PDB entry 3T7I | X-ray diffraction, 2.30 A resolution | chains A and B

[Chain A (and B)]
Protein: Regulator of Ty1 transposition protein 107
Source organism: Saccharomyces cerevisiae
Notes: fragment: C-terminal domain; chain B of this document is another copy of the same molecule, construct and numbering; everything in this record applies to it too
UniProt: P38850 (RT107_YEAST); residue numbers follow UniProt; this construct covers 820-1070
Sequence (256 residues; row label = number of the first residue in the row):
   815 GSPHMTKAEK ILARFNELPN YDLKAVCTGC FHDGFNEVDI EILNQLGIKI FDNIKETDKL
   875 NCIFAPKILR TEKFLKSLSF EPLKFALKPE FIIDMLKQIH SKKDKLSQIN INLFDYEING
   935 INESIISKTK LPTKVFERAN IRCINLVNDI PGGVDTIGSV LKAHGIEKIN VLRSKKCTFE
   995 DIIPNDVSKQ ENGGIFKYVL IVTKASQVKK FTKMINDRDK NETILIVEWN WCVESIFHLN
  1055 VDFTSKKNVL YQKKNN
Not modelled in the structure: 815-819, 916-920, 1001-1008, 1069-1070
Differences from the reference sequence: expression tag (815-819); conflict Mse909 (Leu in P38850), Mse1028 (Leu in P38850)
Modified residues: Mse819 (selenomethionine); Mse909 (selenomethionine; parent Met); Mse1028 (selenomethionine; parent Met)

[Chain A / chain B interface]
Residue-residue contacts - 18 pairs, chain A then chain B:
  Asn834(A) - Pro946(B)
  Tyr835(A) - Pro946(B)  hydrophobic
  Lys898(A) - Lys944(B)  hydrogen bond (backbone-side chain)
  Phe899(A) - Lys944(B)
  Phe928(A) - Ser941(B)
  Phe928(A) - Lys942(B)
  Phe928(A) - Leu945(B)  hydrophobic
  Glu937(A) - Glu937(B)
  Glu937(A) - Ser938(B)
  Glu937(A) - Ser941(B)  hydrogen bond
  Ser941(A) - Phe928(B)
  Lys944(A) - Lys898(B)  hydrogen bond (side chain-backbone)
  Lys944(A) - Phe899(B)
  Lys944(A) - Ile940(B)
  Leu945(A) - Phe928(B)  hydrophobic
  Pro946(A) - Pro833(B)  hydrophobic
  Pro946(A) - Asn834(B)
  Pro946(A) - Tyr835(B)  hydrophobic
Other interface residues (no listed pair), chain A (14 interface residues in all): Pro833, Leu927, Ser938, Lys942
Other interface residues (no listed pair), chain B (15 interface residues in all): Leu927

[Overview]
The interface between chain A and chain B involves 14 residues on one side and 15 on the other; the contacts
include 3 hydrogen bonds. Among the polar pairs are Lys898(A)-Lys944(B) and Glu937(A)-Ser941(B).
Chain A and chain B are both Regulator of Ty1 transposition protein 107 (Saccharomyces cerevisiae); the
structure, Crystal structure of Se-Met Rtt107p (residues 820-1070), was determined by X-ray diffraction
together with 3T7J and 3T7K from the same study.
